PDB entry 8AM8 | X-ray diffraction, 1.85 A resolution | chains BBB and AAA

== Chain BBB (and AAA) ==
Name: Fumarate reductase/succinate dehydrogenase flavoprotein domain protein
From: Alicycliphilus denitrificans K601
Notes: chain AAA of this document is another copy of the same molecule, construct and numbering; everything in this record applies to it too
UniProtKB: F4G7N3 (F4G7N3_ALIDK); residues 21-598 here correspond to UniProt positions 2-579 (UniProt number = residue number - 19)
Sequence (598 residues; each row starts with the number of its first residue):
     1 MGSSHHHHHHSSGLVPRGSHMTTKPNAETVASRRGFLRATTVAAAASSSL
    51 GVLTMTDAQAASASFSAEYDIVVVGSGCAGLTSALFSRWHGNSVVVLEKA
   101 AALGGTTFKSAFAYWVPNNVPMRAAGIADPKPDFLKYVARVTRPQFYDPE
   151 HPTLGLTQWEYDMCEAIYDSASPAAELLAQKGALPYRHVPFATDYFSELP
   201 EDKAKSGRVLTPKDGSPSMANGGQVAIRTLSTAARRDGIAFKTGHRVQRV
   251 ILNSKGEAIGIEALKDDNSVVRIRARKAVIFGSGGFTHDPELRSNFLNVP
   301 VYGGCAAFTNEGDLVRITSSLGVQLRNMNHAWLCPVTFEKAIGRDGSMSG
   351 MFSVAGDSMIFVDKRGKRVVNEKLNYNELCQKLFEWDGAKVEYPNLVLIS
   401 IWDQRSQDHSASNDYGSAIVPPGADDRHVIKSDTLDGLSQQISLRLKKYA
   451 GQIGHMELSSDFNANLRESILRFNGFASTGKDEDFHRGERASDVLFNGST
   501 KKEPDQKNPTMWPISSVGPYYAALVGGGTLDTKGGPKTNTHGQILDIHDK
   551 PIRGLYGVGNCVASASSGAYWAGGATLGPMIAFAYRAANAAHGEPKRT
Not modelled in the structure: 1-63 (chain AAA: 1-62)
Differences from the reference sequence: initiating methionine (1); expression tag (2-20); engineered mutation Ala113 (Trp94 in F4G7N3)
Residues lining bound ligands:
  - cyclohex-2-en-1-one (A2Q): Ala111, Ala113, Tyr195, Phe352, Tyr376, Tyr415, Phe496, Leu530, Tyr570, Ala572, Gly573, Gly574, Ala575
  - FAD (flavin-adenine dinucleotide): Val74, Gly75, Ser76, Gly77, Cys78, Ala79, Gly80, Leu97, Glu98, Lys99, Ala100, Gly104, Gly105, Thr106, Thr107, Lys109, Ser110, Ala111, Phe112, Ala113, His245, Arg246, Val247, Gly282, Ser283, Gly284, Cys305, Ala306, Thr309, Asn310, Asp313, Trp332, Ser349, Gly350, Phe352, Leu530, Gly559, Asn560, Tyr570, Gly574, Ala575, Thr576, Leu577, Met580
What the authors report for this chain:
  - mutagenesis - Y195F: abolished catalytic activity

== How chain BBB and chain AAA interact ==
Contacting residue pairs - 83 pairs, chain BBB then chain AAA:
  Arg140(BBB) with Lys390(AAA), hydrogen bond (side chain-backbone); Val391(AAA), hydrogen bond (side chain-backbone)
  Arg143(BBB) with Ser294(AAA)
  Pro144(BBB) with Trp386(AAA), hydrophobic; Val391(AAA); Gly454(AAA)
  Gln145(BBB) with Pro300(AAA); Tyr302(AAA); Tyr393(AAA); Leu396(AAA); Gly451(AAA); Gln452(AAA); Ile453(AAA), hydrogen bond (backbone-backbone); Gly454(AAA), hydrogen bond (backbone-backbone)
  Phe146(BBB) with Gly451(AAA); Gln452(AAA)
  Tyr147(BBB) with His455(AAA)
  Phe196(BBB) with Gly388(AAA); Val391(AAA), hydrophobic
  Glu291(BBB) with Gln324(AAA); Arg326(AAA), salt bridge
  Leu292(BBB) with Arg326(AAA)
  Ser294(BBB) with Asn329(AAA), hydrogen bond (backbone-side chain)
  Asn295(BBB) with Arg326(AAA); Asn327(AAA), hydrogen bond (side chain-backbone); Met328(AAA); Asn329(AAA)
  Phe296(BBB) with Phe296(AAA), hydrophobic; Leu325(AAA); Met328(AAA), hydrophobic; Asn329(AAA)
  Leu297(BBB) with Asn329(AAA), hydrogen bond (backbone-side chain)
  Asn298(BBB) with Asn298(AAA)
  Pro300(BBB) with Gln145(AAA)
  Ser319(BBB) with Ser319(AAA); Gly322(AAA), hydrogen bond (backbone-backbone); Ile547(AAA)
  Ser320(BBB) with Ser319(AAA); Ser320(AAA); Leu321(AAA); Gly322(AAA), hydrogen bond (side chain-backbone)
  Leu321(BBB) with Ser319(AAA)
  Gly322(BBB) with Ser319(AAA), hydrogen bond (backbone-backbone)
  Gln324(BBB) with Glu291(AAA)
  Leu325(BBB) with Phe296(AAA)
  Arg326(BBB) with Glu291(AAA), salt bridge; Leu292(AAA); Asn295(AAA)
  Asn327(BBB) with Asn295(AAA), hydrogen bond (backbone-side chain)
  Met328(BBB) with Asn295(AAA); Phe296(AAA), hydrophobic
  Asn329(BBB) with Ser294(AAA), hydrogen bond (side chain-backbone); Asn295(AAA), hydrogen bond (side chain-backbone); Phe296(AAA); Leu297(AAA), hydrogen bond (side chain-backbone)
  Glu378(BBB) with Trp386(AAA), hydrogen bond; Gly388(AAA)
  Gln381(BBB) with Trp386(AAA)
  Glu385(BBB) with Lys382(AAA), salt bridge; Glu385(AAA)
  Trp386(BBB) with Pro144(AAA), hydrophobic; Glu378(AAA), hydrogen bond; Gln381(AAA)
  Gly388(BBB) with Phe196(AAA); Glu378(AAA)
  Ala389(BBB) with Arg490(AAA), hydrogen bond (backbone-side chain)
  Lys390(BBB) with Arg140(AAA), hydrogen bond (backbone-side chain)
  Val391(BBB) with Arg140(AAA), hydrogen bond (backbone-side chain); Pro144(AAA); Phe196(AAA), hydrophobic
  Tyr393(BBB) with Gln145(AAA)
  Leu396(BBB) with Gln145(AAA)
  Gly451(BBB) with Gln145(AAA); Phe146(AAA)
  Gln452(BBB) with Gln145(AAA); Phe146(AAA)
  Ile453(BBB) with Gln145(AAA), hydrogen bond (backbone-backbone)
  Gly454(BBB) with Pro144(AAA); Gln145(AAA), hydrogen bond (backbone-backbone)
  His455(BBB) with Tyr147(AAA)
  Arg490(BBB) with Ala389(AAA)
  Ile547(BBB) with Arg316(AAA); Ser319(AAA)
Interface residues without a listed pair, chain BBB (53 interface residues in all): Val141, Asp148, Glu198, Leu199, Tyr302, Arg316, Thr318, Val323, Leu374, Ala450, Lys537
Interface residues without a listed pair, chain AAA (52 interface residues in all): Val141, Arg143, Asp148, Glu198, Thr318, Val323, Leu374, Ala450

== In short ==
The interface between chain BBB and chain AAA involves 53 residues on one side and 52 on the other; the
contacts include 21 hydrogen bonds and 3 salt bridges. Polar contacts include Glu291(BBB)-Arg326(AAA),
Glu385(BBB)-Lys382(AAA) and Arg140(BBB)-Lys390(AAA). Ligands of chain BBB: flavin-adenine dinucleotide and
cyclohex-2-en-1-one. From the paper: Y195F of chain BBB abolishes catalytic activity.
Chain BBB and chain AAA are both Fumarate reductase/succinate dehydrogenase flavoprotein domain protein
(Alicycliphilus denitrificans K601); the structure, Cyclohexanone dehydrogenase (CDH) from Alicycliphilus
denitrificans K601 complexed with dehydrogenated substrate - W113A mutant, was determined by X-ray
diffraction, deposited together with 8AM3 and 8AM6.
